Entry 1XU7 (X-ray diffraction, 1.80 A resolution); this record covers chains A and B of the 4 polymer chains in the assembly.

# Chain A (and B)
Molecule: Corticosteroid 11-beta-dehydrogenase, isozyme 1
From: Homo sapiens
Notes: EC 1.1.1.146; chain B of this document is another copy of the same molecule, construct and numbering; everything in this record applies to it too
Reference sequence: P28845 (DHI1_HUMAN); residues 24-292 here = UniProt positions 24-292
Chain sequence (286 residues; each row starts with the number of its first residue):
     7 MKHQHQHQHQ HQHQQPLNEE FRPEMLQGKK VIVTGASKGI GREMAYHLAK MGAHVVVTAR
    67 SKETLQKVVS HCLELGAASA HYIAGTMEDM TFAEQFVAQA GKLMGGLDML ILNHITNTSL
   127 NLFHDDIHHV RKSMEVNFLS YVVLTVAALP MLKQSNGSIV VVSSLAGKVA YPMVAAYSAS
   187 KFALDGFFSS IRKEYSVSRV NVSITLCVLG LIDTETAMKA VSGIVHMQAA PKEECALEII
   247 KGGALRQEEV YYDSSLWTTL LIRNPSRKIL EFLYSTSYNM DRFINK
Not modelled in the structure: 7-20, 284-292 (chain B: 7-20, 283-292)
Differences from the reference sequence: initiating methionine (7); cloning artifact (8-23); engineered mutation Ser-272 (Cys in P28845)
Residues lining bound ligands:
  - CPS (3-[(3-cholamidopropyl)dimethylammonio]-1-propanesulfonate), molecule 1: Ile-121, Thr-124, Leu-126, Ser-170, Leu-171, Ala-172, Tyr-177, Val-180, Tyr-183, Gly-216, Leu-217, Thr-222, Ala-223, Ala-226, Val-227, Val-231, Gln-234, Asp-259, Ser-260, Ser-261, Thr-264
  - CPS, molecule 2: Leu-266, Leu-267, Pro-271
  - CPS, molecule 3: Pro-271, Ser-272, Ile-275
  - CPS, molecule 4: Leu-276, Leu-279, Tyr-280, Ser-283
  - NADPH (NDP; NADPH dihydro-nicotinamide-adenine-dinucleotide phosphate): Gly-41, Ala-42, Ser-43, Lys-44, Gly-45, Ile-46, Ala-65, Arg-66, Ser-67, Thr-70, Gly-91, Thr-92, Met-93, Glu-94, Asn-119, His-120, Ile-121, Thr-122, Asn-123, Val-142, Tyr-147, Val-168, Ser-169, Ser-170, Tyr-183, Lys-187, Leu-215, Gly-216, Leu-217, Ile-218, Thr-220, Thr-222, Ala-223
UniProt features mapped onto this chain:
  - active site: Tyr-183 (Proton acceptor)
  - binding site (NADP(+)): Thr-92, Met-93, Asn-119 to Ile-121, Tyr-183 to Lys-187, Ile-218 to Thr-222
  - binding site (substrate): Ser-170
  - glycosylation (N-linked (GlcNAc...) asparagine): Asn-123, Asn-162, Asn-207
  - natural variant: Val-148 (V148E: In a breast cancer sample)
  - mutagenesis: Glu-25 to Glu-26 (Inverted topology. Reduced Vmax; No effect on topology. Reduced Vmax; Reduced Vmax), Glu-25 (E25K/Q: No effect on activity), Glu-26 (E26K: No effect on activity), Lys-35 to Lys-36 (Complete loss of activity)

# Chain A / chain B interface
Contacting residue pairs (100; chain A residue first):
  Met-96(A) with Arg-137(B)
  Leu-128(A) with Glu-200(B); Ser-204(B)
  Phe-129(A) with Val-148(B), hydrophobic; Val-152(B), hydrophobic; Phe-193(B), hydrophobic; Ile-197(B), hydrophobic; Glu-200(B), hydrogen bond (backbone-side chain)
  Asp-131(A) with Val-152(B)
  Ile-133(A) with Val-149(B), hydrophobic
  Val-136(A) with Phe-144(B), hydrophobic; Leu-145(B), hydrophobic; Phe-193(B), hydrophobic
  Arg-137(A) with Met-96(B); Glu-141(B), salt bridge; Leu-145(B)
  Met-140(A) with Met-140(B), hydrophobic; Phe-144(B), hydrophobic
  Glu-141(A) with Arg-137(B), salt bridge
  Phe-144(A) with Val-136(B), hydrophobic; Met-140(B), hydrophobic; Ala-185(B), hydrophobic
  Leu-145(A) with Val-136(B), hydrophobic
  Val-148(A) with Phe-129(B), hydrophobic
  Val-149(A) with Ile-133(B), hydrophobic
  Val-152(A) with Phe-129(B), hydrophobic; Asp-131(B)
  Lys-174(A) with Arg-273(B)
  Val-175(A) with Arg-273(B); Leu-276(B), hydrophobic; Glu-277(B)
  Ala-176(A) with Ser-195(B); Ser-196(B); Lys-199(B); Arg-273(B); Glu-277(B), hydrogen bond (backbone-side chain)
  Tyr-177(A) with Ser-196(B), hydrogen bond (backbone-side chain); Tyr-280(B), hydrophobic
  Pro-178(A) with Ser-196(B); Lys-199(B); Glu-200(B); Tyr-280(B)
  Met-179(A) with Glu-200(B), hydrogen bond (backbone-side chain); Val-203(B), hydrophobic
  Val-180(A) with Ser-196(B)
  Ala-181(A) with Phe-193(B); Ser-196(B), hydrogen bond (backbone-side chain); Ile-197(B), hydrophobic
  Ser-184(A) with Gly-192(B), hydrogen bond (side chain-backbone)
  Ala-185(A) with Phe-144(B), hydrophobic; Ala-189(B); Phe-193(B), hydrophobic
  Phe-188(A) with Phe-188(B); Asp-191(B); Gly-192(B); Arg-273(B)
  Ala-189(A) with Ala-185(B)
  Asp-191(A) with Phe-188(B)
  Gly-192(A) with Ser-184(B), hydrogen bond (backbone-side chain); Phe-188(B)
  Phe-193(A) with Phe-129(B), hydrophobic; Val-136(B), hydrophobic; Ala-181(B); Ala-182(B); Ala-185(B), hydrophobic
  Ser-195(A) with Ala-176(B)
  Ser-196(A) with Ala-176(B); Tyr-177(B), hydrogen bond (side chain-backbone); Pro-178(B); Val-180(B); Ala-181(B), hydrogen bond (side chain-backbone)
  Ile-197(A) with Phe-129(B), hydrophobic; Ala-181(B), hydrophobic
  Lys-199(A) with Ala-176(B); Pro-178(B)
  Glu-200(A) with Asn-127(B); Leu-128(B); Phe-129(B), hydrogen bond (side chain-backbone); Pro-178(B); Met-179(B), hydrogen bond (side chain-backbone)
  Ser-204(A) with Leu-128(B)
  Leu-267(A) with Ser-272(B); Ile-275(B), hydrophobic; Leu-276(B), hydrophobic
  Ile-268(A) with Leu-276(B), hydrophobic
  Asn-270(A) with Asn-270(B)
  Ser-272(A) with Leu-267(B)
  Arg-273(A) with Lys-174(B); Val-175(B); Ala-176(B); Phe-188(B)
  Ile-275(A) with Leu-267(B), hydrophobic
  Leu-276(A) with Leu-267(B), hydrophobic; Ile-268(B), hydrophobic
  Glu-277(A) with Val-175(B); Ala-176(B), hydrogen bond (side chain-backbone)
  Tyr-280(A) with Tyr-177(B), hydrophobic; Val-231(B); Met-233(B), hydrophobic
  Ser-283(A) with Met-233(B)
Interface residues without a listed pair, chain A (51 interface residues in all): Asn-127, Ala-182, Val-203, Thr-264, Arg-269, Leu-279
Interface residues without a listed pair, chain B (53 interface residues in all): Ile-230, Thr-264, Arg-269, Leu-279

# In short
Chain A and chain B form an interface of 51 and 53 residues respectively, with 12 hydrogen bonds and 2 salt
bridges. Among the polar pairs are Arg-137(A)/Glu-141(B), Phe-129(A)/Glu-200(B) and Ala-176(A)/Glu-277(B).
Bound to chain A: NADPH and 4 copies of compound CPS.
Chain A and chain B are both Corticosteroid 11-beta-dehydrogenase, isozyme 1 (Homo sapiens); the structure,
Crystal Structure of the Interface Open Conformation of Tetrameric 11b-HSD1, was determined by X-ray
diffraction, deposited together with 1XU9.
